6GKH - chains A and X of the 3 polymer chains in the assembly; structure by electron microscopy, 4.06 A resolution (low resolution: residue-level contacts below are approximate; hydrogen-bond / salt-bridge calls are withheld).

== Chain A ==
Molecule: Interferon-induced helicase C domain-containing protein 1
Source organism: Mus musculus
Notes: EC 3.6.4.13; engineered mutation(s): Residues 646-663 deleted
Reference sequence: Q8R5F7 (IFIH1_MOUSE); numbering as in UniProt; present here: 1-644, 663-1025
Chain sequence (1007 residues; row label = number of the first residue in the row; note: 18 numbers in that range are skipped by the numbering (no residue carries them; nothing is unmodelled there)):
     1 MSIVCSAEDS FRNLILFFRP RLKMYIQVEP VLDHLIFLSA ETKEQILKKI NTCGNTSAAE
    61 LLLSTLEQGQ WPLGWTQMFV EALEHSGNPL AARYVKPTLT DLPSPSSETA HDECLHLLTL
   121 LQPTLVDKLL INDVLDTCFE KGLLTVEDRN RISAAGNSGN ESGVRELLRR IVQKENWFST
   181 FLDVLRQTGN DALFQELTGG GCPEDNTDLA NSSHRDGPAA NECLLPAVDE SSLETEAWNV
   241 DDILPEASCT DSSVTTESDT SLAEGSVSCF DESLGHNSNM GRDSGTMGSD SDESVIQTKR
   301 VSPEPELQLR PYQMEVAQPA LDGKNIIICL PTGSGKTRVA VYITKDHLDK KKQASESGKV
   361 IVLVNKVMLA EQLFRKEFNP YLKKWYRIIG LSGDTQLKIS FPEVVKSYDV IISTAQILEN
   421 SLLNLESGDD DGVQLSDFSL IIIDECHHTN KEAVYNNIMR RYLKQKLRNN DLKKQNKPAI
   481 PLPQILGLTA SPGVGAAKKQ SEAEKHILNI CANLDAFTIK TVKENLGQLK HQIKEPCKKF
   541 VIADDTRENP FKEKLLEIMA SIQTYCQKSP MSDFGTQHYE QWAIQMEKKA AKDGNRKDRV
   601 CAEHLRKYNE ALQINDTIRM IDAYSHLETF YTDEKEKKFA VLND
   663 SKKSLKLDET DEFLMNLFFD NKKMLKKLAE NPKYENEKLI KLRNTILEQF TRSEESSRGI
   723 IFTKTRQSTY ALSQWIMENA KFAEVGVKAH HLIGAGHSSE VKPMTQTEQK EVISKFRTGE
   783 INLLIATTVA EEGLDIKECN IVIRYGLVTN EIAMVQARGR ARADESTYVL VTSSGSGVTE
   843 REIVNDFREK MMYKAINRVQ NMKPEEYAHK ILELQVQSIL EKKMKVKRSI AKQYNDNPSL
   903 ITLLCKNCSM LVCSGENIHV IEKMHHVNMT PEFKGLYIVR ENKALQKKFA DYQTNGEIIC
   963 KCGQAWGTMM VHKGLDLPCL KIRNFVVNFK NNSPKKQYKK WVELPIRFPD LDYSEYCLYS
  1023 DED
Unresolved in the structure: 1-305, 663-664, 945-954, 1021-1025
Curated features (UniProtKB/Swiss-Prot):
  - binding site (Zn(2+)): Cys907, Cys910, Cys962, Cys964
  - site (Cleavage): Asp208, Leu209, Asp216, Gly217, Asp251, Ser252
  - modified residue (Phosphoserine): Ser289, Ser291, Ser302, Ser828
  - cross-link (Glycyl lysine isopeptide (Lys-Gly)): Lys23 (interchain with G-Cter in ISG15), Lys43 (interchain with G-Cter in ISG15)
From the paper describing this entry:
  - binding site for the 15-nt RNA strand (chain X): His759
  - mutagenesis - T841R/E842R (2.5-fold), M886A, D1014A/Y1015A/E1017A (2.5-fold): decreased signaling
  - mutagenesis - L397A/K398A/I399A, T841R/E842R: unchanged catalytic activity
  - mutagenesis - K498A/K499A/Q500A, K975D/D978A: abolished catalytic activity
  - mutagenesis - D848A/F849A: abolished signaling
  - mutagenesis - E883R/K884A, K885A: unchanged signaling
  - mutagenesis - H871A/E875A, E875A: increased signaling
  - mutagenesis - K498A/K499A/Q500A, K975D/D978A: unchanged binding to Mant-AMPPNP

== Chain X ==
Molecule: 15-nt RNA strand
Sequence (15 nucleotides; row label = number of the first residue in the row):
     1 GUCAAGCCGA GGAGA

== How chain A and chain X interact ==
Contacting residue pairs - 23 pairs, chain A then chain X:
  Lys451(A) with A10(X); G11(X); G12(X)
  Glu452(A) with A10(X)
  Ala453(A) with A10(X)
  Gln577(A) with G14(X)
  His759(A) with G6(X); C7(X)
  Thr767(A) with C3(X)
  Thr811(A) with G12(X); A13(X)
  Arg843(A) with A13(X); G14(X)
  Met926(A) with G6(X); C7(X)
  His927(A) with G6(X)
  Asn957(A) with A4(X)
  Lys983(A) with G6(X); C7(X)
  Lys1002(A) with C8(X); G9(X)
  Trp1003(A) with C8(X)
  Val1004(A) with C8(X)
Interface residues without a listed pair, chain A (20 interface residues in all): His578, Pro765, Glu770, Asn812, Thr970
Interface residues without a listed pair, chain X (13 interface residues in all): A5, A15

== Summary ==
The interface between chain A and chain X involves 20 residues on one side and 13 on the other. From UniProt:
4 Zn2+-binding residues on chain A. From the paper: a binding site for the 15-nt RNA strand (chain X) at
His759(A); T841R/E842R, M886A and D1014A/Y1015A/E1017A of chain A reduce signaling; 11 substitutions were
tested in all.
Here chain A is Interferon-induced helicase C domain-containing protein 1 (Mus musculus) and chain X is a
15-nt RNA strand. Entry 6GKH (CryoEM structure of the MDA5-dsRNA filament in complex with ADP-AlF4) was
determined by electron microscopy, deposited together with 6G19, 6G1S, 6G1X, 6GJZ, 6GKM, 6H61 and 6H66.
